PDB entry 2HN7 | X-ray diffraction, 1.60 A resolution | chains A and C of the 3 polymer chains in the assembly

Chain A:
Protein: HLA class I histocompatibility antigen, A-11 alpha chain
From: Homo sapiens
Notes: fragment: extracellular domain
UniProt: P13746 (1A11_HUMAN); residues 1-275 here correspond to UniProt positions 25-299 (UniProt number = residue number + 24)
Amino-acid sequence (275 residues; numbered 1 to 275; the number before each row is that of its first residue):
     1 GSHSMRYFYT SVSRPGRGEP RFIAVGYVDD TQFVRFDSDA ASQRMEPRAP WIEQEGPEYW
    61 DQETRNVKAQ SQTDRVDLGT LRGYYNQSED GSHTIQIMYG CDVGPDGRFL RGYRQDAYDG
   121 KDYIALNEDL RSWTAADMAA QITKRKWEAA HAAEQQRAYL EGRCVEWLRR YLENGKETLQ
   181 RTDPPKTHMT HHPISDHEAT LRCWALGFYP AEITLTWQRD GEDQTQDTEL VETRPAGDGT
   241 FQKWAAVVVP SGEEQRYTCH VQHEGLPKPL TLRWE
Not modelled in the structure: 275
Disulfide bonds: C101-C164, C203-C259

Chain C:
Protein: DNA polymerase PEPTIDE HOMOLOGUE
Amino-acid sequence (10 residues; numbered 1 to 10; the number before each row is that of its first residue):
     1 AIMPARFYPK
Reported in the primary citation:
  - contacts within the chain: R6-Y8, F7-P9

Chain A / chain C interface:
Pairs across the interface (38):
  Y7(A) with A1(C), hydrogen bond (side chain-backbone); I2(C), hydrophobic
  Y9(A) with I2(C)
  E63(A) with A1(C); I2(C), hydrogen bond (side chain-backbone)
  N66(A) with I2(C); M3(C); A5(C), hydrogen bond (side chain-backbone)
  V67(A) with I2(C)
  T73(A) with F7(C)
  V76(A) with F7(C), hydrophobic
  D77(A) with P9(C); K10(C), hydrogen bond (side chain-backbone)
  T80(A) with K10(C)
  L81(A) with K10(C)
  Y84(A) with K10(C), hydrogen bond (side chain-backbone)
  I95(A) with K10(C)
  Y99(A) with I2(C); M3(C), hydrogen bond (side chain-backbone)
  R114(A) with M3(C)
  D116(A) with K10(C), salt bridge
  T143(A) with K10(C), hydrogen bond (side chain-backbone)
  K146(A) with P9(C); K10(C), hydrogen bond (side chain-backbone)
  W147(A) with Y8(C), hydrogen bond (side chain-backbone); P9(C), hydrogen bond (side chain-backbone); K10(C)
  A150(A) with Y8(C), hydrophobic
  A152(A) with Y8(C), hydrophobic
  Q155(A) with R6(C); Y8(C)
  Q156(A) with M3(C), hydrogen bond
  Y159(A) with A1(C), hydrogen bond (side chain-backbone); I2(C); M3(C), hydrophobic; P4(C)
  W167(A) with A1(C)
  Y171(A) with A1(C), hydrogen bond (side chain-backbone)
Also at the interface, not in a pair above, chain A (31 interface residues in all): M5, M45, Y59, A69, I97, Y123
From the paper, about this interface:
  - pairs named by the authors: M5(A)-A1(C), Y7(A)-A1(C), Y9(A)-I2(C), M45(A)-I2(C), E63(A)-I2(C), N66(A)-A5(C), V67(A)-I2(C), T73(A)-F7(C), V76(A)-F7(C), D77(A)-K10(C), L81(A)-K10(C), Y84(A)-K10(C), I95(A)-K10(C), Y99(A)-M3(C), R114(A)-M3(C), D116(A)-K10(C) (hydrogen bond), T143(A)-K10(C), K146(A)-K10(C), W147(A)-Y8(C), W147(A)-P9(C), A150(A)-Y8(C), A152(A)-Y8(C), Q155(A)-Y8(C), Q156(A)-M3(C), Y159(A)-A1(C), W167(A)-A1(C), Y171(A)-A1(C), A1(C)-E63(A), I2(C)-Y7(A), I2(C)-N66(A), I2(C)-Y99(A), I2(C)-Y159(A), M3(C)-N66(A), M3(C)-Y159(A), P4(C)-Y159(A), R6(C)-Q155(A), P9(C)-D77(A), P9(C)-K146(A), K10(C)-W147(A)

In short:
31 residues of chain A face 10 of chain C across their interface; the contacts include 13 hydrogen bonds and 1
salt bridge. Polar pairs include D116(A)-K10(C), Y7(A)-A1(C) and E63(A)-I2(C). The paper describes contacts
between M5(A) and A1(C), Y7(A) and A1(C) and Y9(A) and I2(C) among others; a hydrogen bond between D116(A) and
K10(C). From the paper: contacts within the chain involving R6(C), Y8(C) and F7(C) among others.
Chain A is HLA class I histocompatibility antigen, A-11 alpha chain (Homo sapiens) and chain C is DNA
polymerase PEPTIDE HOMOLOGUE; the structure, HLA-A*1101 in complex with HBV peptide homologue, was determined
by X-ray diffraction.
